PDB entry 7OQL | X-ray diffraction, 2.50 A resolution | chains A and B

== Chain A ==
Molecule: N6-adenosine-methyltransferase catalytic subunit
Organism: Homo sapiens
Notes: EC 2.1.1.348
Reference sequence: Q86U44 (MTA70_HUMAN); numbering as in UniProt (aligned over 354-580)
Chain sequence (246 residues; row label = number of the first residue in the row):
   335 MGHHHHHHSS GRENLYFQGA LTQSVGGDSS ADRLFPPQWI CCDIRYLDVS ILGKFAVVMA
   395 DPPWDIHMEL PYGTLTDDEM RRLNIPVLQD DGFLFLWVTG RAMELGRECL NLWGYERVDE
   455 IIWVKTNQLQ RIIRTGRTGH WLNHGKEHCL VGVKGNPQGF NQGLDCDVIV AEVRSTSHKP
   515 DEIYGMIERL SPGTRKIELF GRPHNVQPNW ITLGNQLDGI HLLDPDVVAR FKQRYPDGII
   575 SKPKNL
Not modelled in the structure: 335-367, 401-406, 468-472, 575-580
Sequence notes: initiating methionine (335); expression tag (336-353)
Ligand contacts: 0AE ((3R)-1-[6-[(phenylmethyl)amino]pyrimidin-4-yl]-3-[[[6-[[(3S)-3-propan-2-yl-2-azoniaspiro[3.3]heptan-2-yl]methyl]naphthalen-1-yl]amino]methyl]piperidin-3-ol): Cys376, Asp377, Ile378, Arg379, Asp395, Pro396, Pro397, Trp398, Gly407, Thr408, Leu409, Trp431, Val432, Thr433, Trp457, Glu481, His482, Ser511, His512, Lys513, Phe534, Gly535, Arg536, Gly548, Asn549, Gln550
UniProt features mapped onto this chain:
  - region: Pro396 to Thr410 (Gate loop 1), Glu450 to Glu454 (Interaction with METTL14), Gln462 to Gly479 (Interphase loop), Gln464 to Lys480 (Interaction with METTL14), Arg465 to His478 (Positively charged region required for RNA-binding), Val507 to Asp515 (Gate loop 2)
  - binding site (S-adenosyl-L-methionine): Asp377, Ile378, Asp395, Lys513, Arg536 to Asn539, Asn549, Gln550
  - site (Interaction with METTL14): Glu438, Arg441
  - natural variant: Tyr406 (Y406C: Found in patients with large intestine cancer; uncertain significance)
  - mutagenesis: Asp377 (D377A: Abolishes methyltransferase activity), Asp395 to Trp398 (Loss of function. Abolishes ability to regulate primary miRNA processing. Does not affect ability to promote mRNA translation. Abolishes formation of m6A at DNA damage sites), Asp395 (D395A: Abolishes methyltransferase activity), Tyr406 (Y406A: Strong reduction in methyltransferase activity), Gln462 to Gly479 (Impaired RNA-binding and methyltransferase activities), Trp475 (W475A: Decreased methyltransferase activity), Asn477 (N477A: Decreased methyltransferase activity), Glu532 (E532A: Abolishes methyltransferase activity), Arg536 (R536A: Slight reduction in methyltransferase activity), His538 (H538A: Slight reduction in methyltransferase activity), Asn539 (N539A: Abolishes methyltransferase activity), Asn549 (N549A: Slight reduction in methyltransferase activity. Strong reduction in methyltransferase activity; when associated with A-550), 1 further mutagenesis entry in UniProt
From the paper describing this entry:
  - binding site for 0AE: Arg536

== Chain B ==
Molecule: N6-adenosine-methyltransferase non-catalytic subunit
Organism: Homo sapiens
Reference sequence: Q9HCE5 (MET14_HUMAN); residues 107-395 here = UniProt positions 107-395
Chain sequence (290 residues; numbered 106 to 395; the number before each row is that of its first residue):
   106 MLKGTQSLNP HNDYCQHFVD TGHRPQNFIR DVGLADRFEE YPKLRELIRL KDELIAKSNT
   166 PPMYLQADIE AFDIRELTPK FDVILLEPPL EEYYRETGIT ANEKCWTWDD IMKLEIDEIA
   226 APRSFIFLWC GSGEGLDLGR VCLRKWGYRR CEDICWIKTN KNNPGKTKTL DPKAVFQRTK
   286 EHCLMGIKGT VKRSTDGDFI HANVDIDLII TEEPEIGNIE KPVEIFHIIE HFCLGRRRLH
   346 LFGRDSTIRP GWLTVGPTLT NSNYNAETYA SYFSAPNSYL TGCTEEIERL
Not modelled in the structure: 106-116, 138-150, 203-208, 270-271, 296-308, 394-395
Disulfides: Cys338-Cys388
Sequence notes: initiating methionine (106)
UniProt features mapped onto this chain:
  - region: Arg135, Asp136 (Interaction with METTL3), Ser237, Gly238 (Interaction with METTL3), Arg245 to Arg254 (Positively charged region required for RNA-binding), Arg255 to Asp258 (Interaction with METTL3), Lys278 to His287 (Interaction with METTL3), Lys297, Arg298 (Positively charged region required for RNA-binding), Asn308 to Asp312 (Interaction with METTL3)
  - site (Interaction with METTL3): Tyr146, Asp242, Arg245, Arg298
  - mutagenesis: Asp173 (D173A: Little or no effect on S-adenosyl-L-methionine-binding or methyltransferase activity; when associated with A-192), Glu192 (E192A: Little or no effect on methyltransferase activity. Little or no effect on S-adenosyl-L-methionine-binding or methyltransferase activity; when associated with A-173), Tyr198 (Y198A: Does not affect methyltransferase activity of the heterodimer complex formed with METTL3), Arg245 (R245E: Reduced RNA-binding. Reduced RNA-binding; when associated with E-255), Arg254 to Arg255 (Strongly reduced methyltransferase activity of the heterodimer complex formed with METTL3), Arg255 (R255E: Reduced RNA-binding; when associated with E-245), Lys297 to Arg298 (Reduced RNA-binding), Arg298 (R298P: Strongly decreased methyltransferase activity of the heterodimer complex formed with METTL3, probably due to reduced RNA-binding), Asp312 (D312A: Decreased methyltransferase activity of the heterodimer complex formed with METTL3), Cys338 (C338A: Does not affect methyltransferase activity of the heterodimer complex formed with METTL3), Pro362 to Thr363 (Little or no effect on methyltransferase activity of the heterodimer complex formed with METTL3)

== Chain A / chain B interface ==
Contacting residue pairs (103):
  Phe427(A) with Val280(B), hydrophobic
  Phe429(A) with Phe281(B), hydrophobic
  Gly434(A) with Arg255(B), hydrogen bond (backbone-side chain)
  Met437(A) with Arg245(B), hydrogen bond; Arg255(B); Asp258(B)
  Glu438(A) with Arg245(B), salt bridge; Arg249(B); Arg255(B), salt bridge
  Arg441(A) with Leu241(B); Asp242(B), salt bridge; Arg245(B)
  Glu450(A) with Lys278(B), salt bridge
  Arg451(A) with Gly238(B), hydrogen bond (side chain-backbone); Leu241(B); Asp242(B), salt bridge
  Val452(A) with Lys278(B); Val280(B), hydrophobic; Arg283(B), hydrogen bond (backbone-side chain)
  Asp453(A) with Ala279(B); Val280(B), hydrogen bond (side chain-backbone); Phe281(B), hydrogen bond (side chain-backbone); Arg283(B), salt bridge
  Glu454(A) with Leu241(B); Lys285(B), hydrogen bond (backbone-side chain)
  Ile455(A) with Phe281(B), hydrophobic
  Ile456(A) with Cys260(B), hydrophobic; Ile262(B), hydrophobic; Lys285(B)
  Val458(A) with Ile134(B), hydrophobic; Ile262(B), hydrophobic; Leu313(B), hydrophobic
  Gln464(A) with Tyr119(B); Phe133(B); Ile134(B); Arg135(B), hydrogen bond (backbone-backbone)
  Ile466(A) with Ile134(B), hydrophobic; Ile311(B), hydrophobic; Leu313(B), hydrophobic; Ile315(B), hydrophobic
  Gly473(A) with Glu257(B)
  His474(A) with Glu257(B)
  Trp475(A) with Phe230(B), hydrophobic; Cys256(B); Glu257(B), hydrogen bond (backbone-side chain); Phe337(B); Leu339(B), hydrophobic
  Leu476(A) with Glu257(B), hydrogen bond (backbone-side chain); Ile259(B), hydrophobic; Asp310(B); Ile311(B); Ile333(B), hydrophobic; Phe337(B), hydrophobic
  Asn477(A) with Asp310(B), hydrogen bond (backbone-backbone); Ile311(B); Asp312(B), hydrogen bond (backbone-backbone)
  His478(A) with Glu257(B), salt bridge; Asp312(B)
  Gly479(A) with Ile311(B); Asp312(B), hydrogen bond (backbone-side chain); Leu313(B)
  Lys480(A) with Asp258(B), hydrogen bond (side chain-backbone); Cys260(B); Asp312(B), salt bridge; Leu313(B)
  His482(A) with Asp258(B)
  Val485(A) with Phe281(B), hydrophobic
  Gln496(A) with Ala279(B), hydrogen bond (side chain-backbone); Val280(B)
  Gly497(A) with Val280(B), hydrogen bond (backbone-backbone); Gln282(B)
  Leu498(A) with Phe123(B); Val124(B)
  Asp499(A) with Cys120(B); Val124(B); Phe281(B); Gln282(B), hydrogen bond (backbone-backbone)
  Cys500(A) with Phe123(B); Pro130(B); Gln282(B); Thr284(B)
  Asp501(A) with Gln282(B), hydrogen bond (backbone-backbone); Arg283(B); Thr284(B), hydrogen bond; Lys285(B), salt bridge
  Val502(A) with Pro130(B); Gln131(B); Ile262(B), hydrophobic; Thr284(B)
  Ile503(A) with Cys120(B), hydrophobic
  Val504(A) with Tyr119(B); Pro130(B), hydrophobic; Gln131(B); Ile134(B), hydrophobic
  Glu516(A) with Asn117(B); Asp118(B); Cys120(B)
  Met520(A) with Cys120(B), hydrophobic; Phe281(B), hydrophobic
  Arg523(A) with Cys120(B); Gln121(B), hydrogen bond; Val124(B)
  Leu524(A) with Val280(B), hydrophobic
Also at the interface, not in a pair above, chain A (43 interface residues in all): Arg435, Leu463, Arg465, Ile467
Also at the interface, not in a pair above, chain B (48 interface residues in all): Arg129, Glu239, Pro277, His287, Met290, Ile292, Val309

== Overview ==
43 residues of chain A face 48 of chain B across their interface; the contacts include 20 hydrogen bonds and 9
salt bridges. Among the polar pairs are Glu438(A)-Arg245(B), Glu438(A)-Arg255(B) and Arg441(A)-Asp242(B).
Ligands of chain A: compound 0AE. From the paper: a binding site for 0AE at Arg536(A).
Here chain A is N6-adenosine-methyltransferase catalytic subunit and chain B is N6-adenosine-methyltransferase
non-catalytic subunit, both from Homo sapiens. Entry 7OQL (Crystal structure of the human METTL3-METTL14
complex with compound UOZ094) was determined by X-ray diffraction, deposited together with 7NHG, 7NHI, 7NHJ,
7NHV, 7NI7, 7NI8 and 11 further entries.
